3AUJ - chains A and L of the 6 polymer chains in the assembly; structure by X-ray diffraction, 2.10 A resolution.

[Chain A (and L)]
Protein: Diol dehydrase alpha subunit
Organism: Klebsiella oxytoca
Notes: EC 4.2.1.28; chain L of this document is another copy of the same molecule, construct and numbering; everything in this record applies to it too
UniProtKB: Q59470 (Q59470_KLEOX); residues 1-554 here = UniProt positions 1-554
Sequence (554 residues; row label = number of the first residue in the row):
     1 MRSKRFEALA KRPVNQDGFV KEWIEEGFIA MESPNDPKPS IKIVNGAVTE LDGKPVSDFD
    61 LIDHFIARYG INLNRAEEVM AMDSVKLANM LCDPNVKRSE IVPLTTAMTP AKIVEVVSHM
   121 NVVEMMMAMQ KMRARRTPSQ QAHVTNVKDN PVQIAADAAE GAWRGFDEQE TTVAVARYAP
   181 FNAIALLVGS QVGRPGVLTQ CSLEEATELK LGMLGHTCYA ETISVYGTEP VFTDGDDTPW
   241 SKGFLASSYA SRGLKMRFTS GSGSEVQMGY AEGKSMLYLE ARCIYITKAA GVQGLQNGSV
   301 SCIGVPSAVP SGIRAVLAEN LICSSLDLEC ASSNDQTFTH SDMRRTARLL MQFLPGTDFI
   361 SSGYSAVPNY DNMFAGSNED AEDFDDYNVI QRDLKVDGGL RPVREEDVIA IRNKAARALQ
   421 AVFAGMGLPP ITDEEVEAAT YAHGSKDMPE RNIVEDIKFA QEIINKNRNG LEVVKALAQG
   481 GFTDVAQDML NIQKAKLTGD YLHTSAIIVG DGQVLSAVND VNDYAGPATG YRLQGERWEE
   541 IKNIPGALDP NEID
Disordered / not traced: 553-554 (chain L: 552-554)
Ion coordination: Ca2+: Gln-141, Glu-170, Glu-221, Gln-296, Ser-362 (together with glycerol)
Small-molecule neighbours: cobalamin (B12): Thr-172, Val-173, Ala-174, Ala-176, Ser-202, Leu-203, Glu-204, Glu-205, Thr-222, Ser-224, Tyr-226, Asp-234, Gly-235, Gln-267, Met-268, Ser-301, Cys-302, Gln-336, Met-373, Phe-374, Ala-375

[How chain A and chain L interact]
Pairs across the interface (204; chain A residue first):
  Met-1(A) with Tyr-441(L)
  Arg-2(A) with Glu-405(L), salt bridge; Tyr-441(L)
  Ser-3(A) with Glu-405(L), hydrogen bond (backbone-side chain); Ile-409(L); Tyr-441(L)
  Lys-4(A) with Tyr-441(L), hydrogen bond (backbone-backbone); His-443(L); Asp-447(L)
  Arg-5(A) with Asp-157(L), salt bridge; Glu-160(L), salt bridge; Ala-366(L), hydrogen bond (side chain-backbone); Val-367(L); Pro-368(L); Ala-381(L); Ala-442(L); His-443(L), hydrogen bond
  Phe-6(A) with Arg-164(L); Glu-405(L); Val-408(L), hydrophobic
  Ala-8(A) with His-443(L)
  Leu-9(A) with Arg-164(L); Ala-381(L); Glu-382(L); Asp-385(L)
  Arg-12(A) with Glu-382(L), hydrogen bond (side chain-backbone); Asp-383(L), salt bridge; Asp-386(L), salt bridge
  Val-14(A) with Asp-386(L); Val-389(L), hydrophobic
  Asn-15(A) with Asp-385(L), hydrogen bond
  Phe-19(A) with Val-389(L), hydrophobic; Arg-392(L); Ile-544(L), hydrophobic; Gly-546(L); Ala-547(L), hydrophobic; Leu-548(L)
  Val-20(A) with Arg-392(L), hydrogen bond (backbone-side chain); Leu-548(L)
  Lys-21(A) with Ala-547(L); Leu-548(L), hydrogen bond (backbone-backbone); Pro-550(L)
  Glu-22(A) with Lys-542(L), salt bridge
  Trp-23(A) with Pro-550(L), hydrophobic; Asn-551(L)
  Glu-32(A) with Lys-395(L), salt bridge
  Val-85(A) with Pro-527(L); Ala-528(L), hydrophobic
  Ala-88(A) with Pro-527(L)
  Asn-89(A) with Asn-95(L), hydrogen bond; Ala-525(L), hydrogen bond (side chain-backbone); Pro-527(L)
  Cys-92(A) with Met-127(L), hydrophobic; Pro-527(L)
  Asp-93(A) with Asp-93(L); Asn-95(L), hydrogen bond
  Pro-94(A) with Pro-94(L)
  Asn-95(A) with Asn-89(L), hydrogen bond; Asp-93(L), hydrogen bond
  His-119(A) with Pro-527(L); Ala-528(L), hydrogen bond (backbone-backbone); Arg-532(L)
  Asn-121(A) with Gln-130(L), hydrogen bond; Arg-532(L)
  Val-122(A) with Leu-394(L)
  Val-123(A) with Met-126(L); Met-127(L), hydrophobic; Gln-130(L); Leu-354(L); Pro-355(L)
  Glu-124(A) with Gln-130(L); Tyr-524(L), hydrogen bond; Gly-526(L); Pro-527(L); Arg-532(L), salt bridge
  Met-126(A) with Val-123(L); Met-126(L), hydrophobic; Leu-354(L), hydrophobic
  Met-127(A) with Cys-92(L), hydrophobic; Val-123(L); Met-127(L), hydrophobic
  Gln-130(A) with Asn-121(L), hydrogen bond; Val-123(L); Glu-124(L)
  Asp-157(A) with Arg-5(L), salt bridge
  Glu-160(A) with Arg-5(L), salt bridge
  Arg-164(A) with Phe-6(L); Leu-9(L)
  Ser-307(A) with Asp-393(L)
  Ala-308(A) with Arg-392(L), hydrogen bond (backbone-side chain)
  Val-309(A) with Arg-392(L)
  Pro-310(A) with Arg-392(L); Trp-538(L), hydrophobic; Lys-542(L)
  Ser-311(A) with Arg-392(L), hydrogen bond (backbone-backbone); Asp-393(L); Lys-395(L); Trp-538(L)
  Gly-312(A) with Asp-393(L), hydrogen bond (backbone-backbone)
  Ile-313(A) with Asp-393(L), hydrogen bond (backbone-backbone); Leu-394(L), hydrophobic
  Arg-314(A) with Asp-393(L), hydrogen bond (backbone-backbone); Leu-394(L); Lys-395(L)
  Ser-341(A) with Asp-386(L), hydrogen bond
  Asp-342(A) with Asp-342(L)
  Met-343(A) with Arg-345(L); Thr-346(L); Asp-383(L); Asp-386(L)
  Arg-344(A) with Val-389(L); Asp-393(L), salt bridge
  Arg-345(A) with Met-343(L)
  Thr-346(A) with Met-343(L); Thr-346(L)
  Ala-347(A) with Leu-350(L), hydrophobic
  Leu-350(A) with Ala-347(L), hydrophobic; Leu-350(L), hydrophobic
  Met-351(A) with Leu-354(L), hydrophobic
  Leu-354(A) with Val-122(L), hydrophobic; Val-123(L); Met-126(L), hydrophobic; Met-351(L), hydrophobic
  Pro-355(A) with Val-123(L)
  Ala-366(A) with Arg-5(L), hydrogen bond (backbone-side chain)
  Val-367(A) with Arg-5(L)
  Pro-368(A) with Arg-5(L)
  Ala-381(A) with Arg-5(L); Leu-9(L)
  Glu-382(A) with Leu-9(L); Arg-12(L), hydrogen bond (backbone-side chain)
  Asp-383(A) with Arg-12(L), salt bridge; Met-343(L)
  Asp-385(A) with Leu-9(L); Asn-15(L), hydrogen bond
  Asp-386(A) with Arg-12(L), salt bridge; Val-14(L); Ser-341(L), hydrogen bond; Met-343(L)
  Val-389(A) with Val-14(L), hydrophobic; Phe-19(L), hydrophobic; Arg-344(L)
  Arg-392(A) with Phe-19(L); Val-20(L), hydrogen bond (side chain-backbone); Ala-308(L), hydrogen bond (side chain-backbone); Val-309(L); Pro-310(L); Ser-311(L), hydrogen bond (backbone-backbone)
  Asp-393(A) with Ser-307(L); Ser-311(L); Gly-312(L), hydrogen bond (backbone-backbone); Ile-313(L), hydrogen bond (backbone-backbone); Arg-314(L), hydrogen bond (backbone-backbone); Arg-344(L), salt bridge
  Leu-394(A) with Ile-313(L), hydrophobic; Arg-314(L)
  Lys-395(A) with Glu-32(L), salt bridge; Ser-311(L); Arg-314(L)
  Glu-405(A) with Arg-2(L), salt bridge; Ser-3(L), hydrogen bond (side chain-backbone); Phe-6(L)
  Val-408(A) with Phe-6(L), hydrophobic
  Ile-409(A) with Met-1(L)
  Arg-412(A) with Arg-5(L)
  Tyr-441(A) with Met-1(L), hydrophobic; Arg-2(L); Ser-3(L); Lys-4(L), hydrogen bond (backbone-backbone)
  Ala-442(A) with Arg-5(L)
  His-443(A) with Lys-4(L); Arg-5(L), hydrogen bond; Ala-8(L)
  Asp-447(A) with Lys-4(L)
  Tyr-524(A) with Glu-124(L), hydrogen bond
  Ala-525(A) with Asn-89(L), hydrogen bond (backbone-side chain)
  Gly-526(A) with Asn-89(L); Glu-124(L)
  Pro-527(A) with Val-85(L); Ala-88(L); Asn-89(L); Cys-92(L); His-119(L); Met-120(L), hydrophobic; Glu-124(L)
  Ala-528(A) with Val-85(L), hydrophobic; His-119(L), hydrogen bond (backbone-backbone)
  Arg-532(A) with His-119(L); Asn-121(L); Glu-124(L), salt bridge
  Trp-538(A) with Pro-310(L), hydrophobic
  Lys-542(A) with Glu-22(L), salt bridge; Pro-310(L)
  Ile-544(A) with Phe-19(L), hydrophobic
  Gly-546(A) with Phe-19(L)
  Ala-547(A) with Phe-19(L), hydrophobic; Lys-21(L)
  Leu-548(A) with Phe-19(L); Val-20(L); Lys-21(L), hydrogen bond (backbone-backbone)
  Pro-550(A) with Val-20(L); Lys-21(L); Trp-23(L), hydrophobic
  Asn-551(A) with Trp-23(L)
Other interface residues (no listed pair), chain A (97 interface residues in all): Met-120, Phe-384, Ile-390, Val-396, Val-403, Arg-404, Pro-545, Asp-549
Other interface residues (no listed pair), chain L (97 interface residues in all): Phe-384, Ile-390, Val-396, Val-403, Arg-404, Arg-412, Pro-545, Asp-549

[Summary]
Chain A and chain L each contribute 97 residues to their interface; the contacts include 40 hydrogen bonds and
18 salt bridges. Polar pairs include Arg-2(A)/Glu-405(L), Arg-5(A)/Asp-157(L) and Arg-5(A)/Glu-160(L). Chain A
binds cobalamin. Gln-141(A), Glu-170(A), Glu-221(A), Gln-296(A) and Ser-362(A) coordinate Ca2+.
Both chains are Diol dehydrase alpha subunit (Klebsiella oxytoca). Entry 3AUJ (Structure of diol dehydratase
complexed with glycerol) was determined by X-ray diffraction.
